6JZZ - chains A and B; structure by X-ray diffraction, 3.01 A resolution.

== Chain A ==
Name: Long-chain acyl-[acyl-carrier-protein] reductase
From: Synechococcus elongatus PCC 7942
Notes: EC 1.2.1.80
Reference sequence: Q54765 (AAR_SYNE7); numbering as in UniProt (aligned over 1-341)
Chain sequence (341 residues; numbered 1 to 341; the number before each row is that of its first residue):
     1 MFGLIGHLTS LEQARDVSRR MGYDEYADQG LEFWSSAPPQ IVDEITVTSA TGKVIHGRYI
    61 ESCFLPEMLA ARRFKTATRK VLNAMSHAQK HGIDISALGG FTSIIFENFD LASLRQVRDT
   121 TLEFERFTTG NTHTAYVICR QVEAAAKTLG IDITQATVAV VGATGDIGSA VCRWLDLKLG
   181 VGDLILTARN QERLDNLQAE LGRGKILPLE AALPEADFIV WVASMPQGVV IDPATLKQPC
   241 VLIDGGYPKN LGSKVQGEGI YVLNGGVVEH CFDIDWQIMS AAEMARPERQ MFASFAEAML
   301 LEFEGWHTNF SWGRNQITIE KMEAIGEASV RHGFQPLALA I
Differences from the reference sequence: engineered mutation Ser294 (Cys in Q54765)
Ligand contacts: stearoyl-coenzyme A (ST9): Gly6, His7, Leu8, Val17, Ser18, Met21, Tyr26, Phe33, Trp34, Pro38, Gln40, Val42, Tyr59, Glu61, Gly99, Gly100, Ser103, Ile104, Asn108, Asn131, Thr134, Val161, Gly162, Thr164, Gly165, Asp166, Ile167, Ala188, Arg189, Asn190, Arg193, Val222, Ala223, Ser224, Met225, Gly245, Gly246, Tyr247, Ile278, Ala281, Ala282, Phe292, Ser294, Phe295, Arg314
What the authors report for this chain:
  - mutagenesis - C294S: abolished binding to NADPH
  - mutagenesis - Y247F: decreased binding to stearoyl-CoA
  - mutagenesis - Y247F: decreased catalytic activity on stearoyl-CoA
  - mutagenesis - Y247A: abolished binding to stearoyl-CoA
  - mutagenesis - Y247A: abolished binding to Aldehyde decarbonylase (chain B)
  - mutagenesis - Y247F: unchanged binding to Aldehyde decarbonylase (chain B)

== Chain B ==
Name: Aldehyde decarbonylase
From: Synechococcus elongatus PCC 7942
Notes: EC 4.1.99.5
Reference sequence: Q8KPT4 (Q8KPT4_SYNE7); residues -22 to 231 here correspond to UniProt positions 1-254 (UniProt number = residue number + 23)
Chain sequence (254 residues; row label = number of the first residue in the row; numbers below 1 keep their minus sign (Met-22 is residue -22)):
   -22 MRTPWDPPNP TFSLSSVSGD RRLMPQLEAS LELDFQSESY KDAYSRINAI VIEGEQEAFD
    38 NYNRLAEMLP DQRDELHKLA KMEQRHMKGF MACGKNLSVT PDMGFAQKFF ERLHENFKAA
    98 AAEGKVVTCL LIQSLIIECF AIAAYNIYIP VADAFARKIT EGVVRDEYLH RNFGEEWLKA
   158 NFDASKAELE EANRQNLPLV WLMLNEVADD ARELGMERES LVEDFMIAYG EALENIGFTT
   218 REIMRMSAYG LAAV
Not modelled in the structure: -22 to 8, 230-231
Metal / ion sites: Fe2+ site 1: Glu32, Glu60, His63, Glu144; Fe2+ site 2: Glu60, Glu115, Glu144, His147 (together with hexadecan-1-ol)
Ligand contacts: hexadecan-1-ol (PL3): Val28, Gly31, Glu32, Ala35, Glu60, Gln110, Ile114, Glu115, Phe117, Ala118, Tyr122, Glu144
What the authors report for this chain:
  - conformationally variable residues (side-chain flip): Met221
  - mutagenesis - E211A: unchanged binding to Long-chain acyl-[acyl-carrier-protein] reductase (chain A)
  - mutagenesis - E208A: decreased binding to Long-chain acyl-[acyl-carrier-protein] reductase (chain A)

== Chain A / chain B interface ==
Contacting residue pairs (29; chain A residue first):
  Met21(A) - Arg218(B)  hydrogen bond (backbone-side chain)
  Tyr23(A) - Arg218(B)  hydrogen bond (side chain-backbone)
  Tyr23(A) - Met221(B)  hydrophobic
  Tyr26(A) - Met221(B)  hydrogen bond (side chain-backbone)
  Tyr26(A) - Ala225(B)  hydrophobic
  Ser35(A) - Glu196(B)
  Ser35(A) - Glu200(B)
  Ser36(A) - Glu196(B)
  Ser36(A) - Glu200(B)
  Ala37(A) - Glu200(B)
  Pro38(A) - Met203(B)  hydrophobic
  Pro38(A) - Ile204(B)  hydrophobic
  Gln40(A) - Thr217(B)
  Gln40(A) - Ile220(B)
  Gln40(A) - Met221(B)
  Ile41(A) - Thr217(B)
  Arg73(A) - Glu196(B)  salt bridge
  Thr76(A) - Glu196(B)
  Arg79(A) - Ser197(B)
  Arg79(A) - Glu200(B)  salt bridge
  Lys80(A) - Glu200(B)  salt bridge
  Asn83(A) - Glu200(B)  hydrogen bond
  Lys90(A) - Ile204(B)
  Lys90(A) - Glu208(B)  salt bridge
  His91(A) - Glu211(B)  salt bridge
  Arg118(A) - Asn123(B)
  Arg118(A) - Tyr145(B)
  Arg118(A) - Asp201(B)  salt bridge
  Arg118(A) - Ile204(B)
Also at the interface, not in a pair above, chain A (19 interface residues in all): Glu25, Glu32
Also at the interface, not in a pair above, chain B (17 interface residues in all): Val199, Arg222
The authors on this interface:
  - residue pairs: Arg73(A)-Glu196(B), Arg79(A)-Glu196(B), Lys80(A)-Glu200(B), Asp201(B)-Arg118(A)
  - interface residues, chain A: Met21(A), Tyr23(A), Tyr26(A)
  - interface residues, chain B: Arg218(B), Met221(B)
  - hot spots on chain B (mutagenesis) - E196A/E200A/D201A, E200A/D201A: abolished binding to Long-chain acyl-[acyl-carrier-protein] reductase (chain A)

== Summary ==
19 residues of chain A and 17 residues of chain B are in contact; the contacts include 4 hydrogen bonds and 6
salt bridges. Among the polar pairs are Arg73(A)-Glu196(B), Arg79(A)-Glu200(B) and Lys80(A)-Glu200(B). The
paper describes contacts between Arg73(A) and Glu196(B), Arg79(A) and Glu196(B) and Lys80(A) and Glu200(B)
among others. From the paper: E196A/E200A/D201A and E200A/D201A of chain B abolish binding to Long-chain
acyl-[acyl-carrier-protein] reductase (chain A); interface residues Met21(A), Tyr23(A) and Arg218(B) among
others; 7 substitutions were tested in all.
Here chain A is Long-chain acyl-[acyl-carrier-protein] reductase and chain B is Aldehyde decarbonylase, both
from Synechococcus elongatus PCC 7942. Entry 6JZZ (The crystal structure of AAR-C294S in complex with ADO) was
determined by X-ray diffraction (same publication as 6JZQ, 6JZU and 6JZY).
